Entry 1LP6 (X-ray diffraction, 1.90 A resolution); this record covers chains A and B.

== Chain A ==
Name: orotidine monophosphate decarboxylase
Notes: EC 4.1.1.23
Reference sequence: O26232 (PYRF_METTH); residues 1-228 here = UniProt positions 1-228
Sequence (229 residues; row label = number of the first residue in the row):
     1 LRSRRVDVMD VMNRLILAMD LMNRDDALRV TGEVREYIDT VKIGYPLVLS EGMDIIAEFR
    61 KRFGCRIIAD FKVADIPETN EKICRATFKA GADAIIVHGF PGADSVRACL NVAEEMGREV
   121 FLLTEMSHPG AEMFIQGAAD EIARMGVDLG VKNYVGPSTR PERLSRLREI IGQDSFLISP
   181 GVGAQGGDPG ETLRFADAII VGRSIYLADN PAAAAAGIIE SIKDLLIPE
Unresolved in the structure: 1-8, 181-189, 222-229
Differences from the reference sequence: conflict Ile-227 (Asn in O26232); insertion (229)
Ligand contacts: cytidine-5'-monophosphate (C5P): Ala-18, Asp-20, Lys-42, Asp-70, Ser-127, His-128, Ser-158, Pro-180, Ile-200, Val-201, Gly-202, Arg-203, Tyr-206
UniProt features mapped onto this chain:
  - active site: Lys-72 (Proton donor)
  - binding site (substrate): Asp-20, Lys-42, Asp-70 to Thr-79, Ser-127, Pro-180 to Gly-190, Gly-202, Arg-203

== Chain B ==
Name: orotidine monophosphate decarboxylase
Notes: EC 4.1.1.23
Reference sequence: O26232 (PYRF_METTH); residues 1001-1228 here correspond to UniProt positions 1-228 (UniProt number = residue number - 1000)
Sequence (229 residues; numbered 1001 to 1229; the number before each row is that of its first residue):
  1001 LRSRRVDVMD VMNRLILAMD LMNRDDALRV TGEVREYIDT VKIGYPLVLS EGMDIIAEFR
  1061 KRFGCRIIAD FKVADIPETN EKICRATFKA GADAIIVHGF PGADSVRACL NVAEEMGREV
  1121 FLLTEMSHPG AEMFIQGAAD EIARMGVDLG VKNYVGPSTR PERLSRLREI IGQDSFLISP
  1181 GVGAQGGDPG ETLRFADAII VGRSIYLADN PAAAAAGIIE SIKDLLIPE
Unresolved in the structure: 1001-1010, 1182-1186
Differences from the reference sequence: conflict Ile-1227 (Asn227 in O26232); insertion (1229)
Ligand contacts: cytidine-5'-monophosphate (C5P): Ala-1018, Asp-1020, Lys-1042, Asp-1070, Ser-1158, Pro-1180, Ile-1200, Val-1201, Gly-1202, Arg-1203, Tyr-1206
UniProt features mapped onto this chain:
  - active site: Lys-1072 (Proton donor)
  - binding site (substrate): Asp-1020, Lys-1042, Asp-1070 to Thr-1079, Ser-1127, Pro-1180 to Gly-1190, Gly-1202, Arg-1203

== How chain A and chain B interact ==
Pairs across the interface (65; chain A residue first):
  Asp-20(A) / Lys-1082(B)  hydrogen bond (backbone-side chain)
  Met-22(A) / Lys-1082(B)
  Tyr-45(A) / Tyr-1045(B)
  Tyr-45(A) / Leu-1049(B)  hydrophobic
  Tyr-45(A) / Ile-1083(B)  hydrophobic
  Pro-46(A) / Lys-1082(B)
  Pro-46(A) / Ile-1083(B)
  Leu-49(A) / Met-1053(B)
  Ser-50(A) / Ala-1086(B)
  Met-53(A) / Leu-1049(B)
  Lys-72(A) / Ala-1074(B)
  Lys-72(A) / Asp-1075(B)  salt bridge
  Ala-74(A) / Lys-1072(B)
  Ala-74(A) / His-1098(B)  hydrogen bond (backbone-side chain)
  Ala-74(A) / Met-1126(B)
  Asp-75(A) / Lys-1072(B)  salt bridge
  Asp-75(A) / Met-1126(B)
  Ile-76(A) / Met-1126(B)  hydrophobic
  Ile-76(A) / His-1128(B)
  Pro-77(A) / His-1128(B)
  Lys-82(A) / Asp-1020(B)  hydrogen bond (side chain-backbone)
  Lys-82(A) / Met-1022(B)
  Lys-82(A) / Pro-1046(B)
  Ile-83(A) / Tyr-1045(B)  hydrophobic
  Ile-83(A) / Pro-1046(B)
  His-98(A) / Ala-1074(B)  hydrogen bond (side chain-backbone)
  Gly-99(A) / Phe-1134(B)
  Phe-100(A) / His-1098(B)
  Phe-100(A) / Phe-1100(B)  hydrophobic
  Phe-100(A) / Phe-1134(B)
  Phe-100(A) / Ile-1135(B)
  Pro-101(A) / His-1128(B)  hydrogen bond (backbone-side chain)
  Pro-101(A) / Gly-1130(B)
  Pro-101(A) / Ala-1131(B)
  Pro-101(A) / Ile-1135(B)  hydrophobic
  Gly-102(A) / Gly-1130(B)
  Gly-102(A) / Met-1133(B)
  Ala-103(A) / Met-1133(B)  hydrogen bond (backbone-side chain)
  Asp-104(A) / Pro-1129(B)
  Ser-105(A) / His-1128(B)  hydrogen bond
  Met-126(A) / Ala-1074(B)
  Met-126(A) / Asp-1075(B)
  Met-126(A) / Ile-1076(B)  hydrophobic
  His-128(A) / Ile-1076(B)
  His-128(A) / Pro-1077(B)
  His-128(A) / Pro-1101(B)  hydrogen bond (side chain-backbone)
  His-128(A) / Ser-1105(B)  hydrogen bond
  Pro-129(A) / Asp-1104(B)
  Gly-130(A) / Pro-1101(B)
  Gly-130(A) / Gly-1102(B)
  Gly-130(A) / Asp-1104(B)
  Ala-131(A) / Pro-1101(B)
  Met-133(A) / Ala-1103(B)
  Met-133(A) / Met-1145(B)  hydrophobic
  Phe-134(A) / Gly-1099(B)
  Phe-134(A) / Phe-1100(B)
  Phe-134(A) / Ala-1138(B)  hydrophobic
  Phe-134(A) / Glu-1141(B)
  Phe-134(A) / Ile-1142(B)  hydrophobic
  Ile-135(A) / Phe-1100(B)  hydrophobic
  Ile-135(A) / Pro-1101(B)  hydrophobic
  Ala-138(A) / Phe-1134(B)  hydrophobic
  Glu-141(A) / Phe-1134(B)
  Ile-142(A) / Phe-1134(B)  hydrophobic
  Met-145(A) / Met-1133(B)  hydrophobic
Other interface residues (no listed pair), chain A (38 interface residues in all): Asp-70, Thr-79, Ala-86, Thr-87
Other interface residues (no listed pair), chain B (39 interface residues in all): Val-1048, Ser-1050, Phe-1071, Thr-1079, Thr-1087

== Overview ==
38 residues of chain A and 39 residues of chain B are in contact, with 9 hydrogen bonds and 2 salt bridges.
Polar contacts include Lys-72(A)/Asp-1075(B), Asp-75(A)/Lys-1072(B) and Asp-20(A)/Lys-1082(B). Ligands of
chain A: cytidine-5'-monophosphate. Bound to chain B: cytidine-5'-monophosphate.
Both chains are orotidine monophosphate decarboxylase. Entry 1LP6 (Crystal structure of orotidine
monophosphate decarboxylase complexed with CMP) was determined by X-ray diffraction, deposited together with
1LOL and 1LOQ.
